8GO6 - chains B and A; structure by X-ray diffraction, 2.81 A resolution.

Chain B (and A):
Protein: fungal immunomodulatory protein FIP-nha N39A
From: Fusarium haematococcum
Notes: chain A of this document is another copy of the same molecule, construct and numbering; everything in this record applies to it too
UniProt: C7ZE17 (C7ZE17_FUSV7); numbering as in UniProt (aligned over 1-114)
Chain sequence (125 residues; row label = number of the first residue in the row; numbers below 1 keep their minus sign (Gly-4 is residue -4)):
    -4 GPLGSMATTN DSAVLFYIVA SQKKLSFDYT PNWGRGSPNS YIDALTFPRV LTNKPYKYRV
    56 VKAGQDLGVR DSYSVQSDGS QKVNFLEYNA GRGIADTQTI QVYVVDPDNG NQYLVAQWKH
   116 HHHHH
Unresolved in the structure: -4 to 4, 31-33, 115-120 (chain A: -4 to 4, 115-120)
Construct notes: expression tag (-4 to 0, 115-120); engineered mutation Ala39 (Asn in C7ZE17)
Reported in the primary citation:
  - post-translational modification sites: Asn5
  - mutagenesis - N5A (1.3 min), N5A/N39A (0.5 min): decreased stability in response to pepsin

Chain B / chain A interface:
Pairs across the interface - 25 pairs, chain B then chain A:
  Asn5(B) with Tyr12(A)
  Ala8(B) with Ala8(A)
  Val9(B) with Tyr12(A), hydrophobic
  Tyr12(B) with Asn5(A); Asp6(A); Val9(A), hydrophobic
  Asp61(B) with Arg54(A), salt bridge
  Gln96(B) with Asn104(A)
  Tyr98(B) with Asn104(A), hydrogen bond (side chain-backbone); Gly105(A); Asn106(A)
  Asn104(B) with Tyr98(A), hydrogen bond (backbone-side chain); Leu109(A)
  Gly105(B) with Tyr98(A); Gln107(A), hydrogen bond (backbone-side chain)
  Asn106(B) with Tyr98(A); Gln107(A); Tyr108(A); Leu109(A), hydrogen bond (side chain-backbone)
  Gln107(B) with Gly105(A); Asn106(A); Gln107(A), hydrogen bond (backbone-backbone)
  Tyr108(B) with Asn106(A); Tyr108(A), hydrophobic
  Leu109(B) with Asn106(A), hydrogen bond (backbone-side chain)
Interface residues without a listed pair, chain B (15 interface residues in all): Asp6, Arg54
Interface residues without a listed pair, chain A (15 interface residues in all): Asp61, Gln96

Overview:
Chain B and chain A each contribute 15 residues to their interface; the contacts include 6 hydrogen bonds and
1 salt bridge. Among the polar pairs are Asp61(B)-Arg54(A), Tyr98(B)-Asn104(A) and Gly105(B)-Gln107(A). From
the paper: N5A and N5A/N39A of chain B reduce stability in response to pepsin; a modification site at Asn5(B).
Both chains are fungal immunomodulatory protein FIP-nha N39A (Fusarium haematococcum). Entry 8GO6 (Fungal
immunomodulatory protein FIP-nha N39A) was determined by X-ray diffraction together with 8GO5 and 8GO7 from
the same study.
